6X2U - chains B and C of the 4 polymer chains in the assembly; structure by X-ray diffraction, 2.20 A resolution.

Chain B:
Name: Ran-specific GTPase-activating protein 1
Organism: Saccharomyces cerevisiae
UniProt: P41920 (YRB1_YEAST); residues 62-201 here = UniProt positions 62-201
Amino-acid sequence (140 residues; numbered 62 to 201; the number before each row is that of its first residue):
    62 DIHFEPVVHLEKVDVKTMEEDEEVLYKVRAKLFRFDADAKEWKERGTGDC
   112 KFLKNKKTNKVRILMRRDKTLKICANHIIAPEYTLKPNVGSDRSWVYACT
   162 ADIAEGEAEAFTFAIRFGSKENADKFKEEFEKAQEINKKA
Unresolved in the structure: 62-82, 201

Chain C:
Name: Exportin-1
Organism: Saccharomyces cerevisiae
UniProt: P30822 (XPO1_YEAST); residue numbers follow UniProt; this construct covers 1-376, 414-1058
Amino-acid sequence (1024 residues; numbered -2 to 1058; 37 numbers in that range are skipped by the numbering (no residue carries them; nothing is unmodelled there); the number before each row is that of its first residue; numbers below 1 keep their minus sign (Gly-2 is residue -2)):
    -2 GGSMEGILDFSNDLDIALLDQVVSTFYQGSGVQQKQAQEILTKFQDNPDA
    48 WQKADQILQFSTNPQSKFIALSILDKLITRKWKLLPNDHRIGIRNFVVGM
    98 IISMCQDDEVFKTQKNLINKSDLTLVQILKQEWPQNWPEFIPELIGSSSS
   148 SVNVCENNMIVLKLLSEEVFDFSAEQMTQAKALHLKNSMSKEFEQIFKLC
   198 FQVLEQGSSSSLIVATLESLLRYLHWIPYRYIYETNILELLSTKFMTSPD
   248 TRAITLKCLTEVSNLKIPQDNDLIKRQTVLFFQNTLQQIATSVMPVTADL
   298 KATYANANGNDQSFLQDLAMFLTTYLARNRALLESDESLRELLLNAHQYL
   348 IQLSKIEERELFKTTLDYWHNLVADLFYE
   414 PLKKHIYEEICSQLRLVIIENMVRPEEVLVVENDEGEIVREFVKESDTIQ
   464 LYKSEREVLVYLTHLNVIDTEEIMISKLARQIDGSEWSWHNINTLSWAIG
   514 SISGTMSEDTEKRFVVTVIKDLLGLCEQKRGKDNKAVVASDIMYVVGQYP
   564 RFLKAHWNFLRTVILKLFEFMHETHEGVQDMACDTFIKIVQKCKYHFVIQ
   614 QPRESEPFIQTIIRDIQKTTADLQPQQVHTFYKACGIIISEERSVAERNR
   664 LLSDLMQLPNMAWDTIVEQSTANPTLLLDSETVKIIANIIKTNVAVCTSM
   714 GADFYPQLGHIYYNMLQLYRAVSSMISAQVAAEGLIATKTPKVRGLRTIK
   764 KEILKLVETYISKARNLDDVVKVLVEPLLNAVLEDYMNNVPDARDAEVLN
   814 CMTTVVEKVGHMIPQGVILILQSVFECTLDMINKDFTEYPEHRVEFYKLL
   864 KVINEKSFAAFLELPPAAFKLFVDAICWAFKHNNRDVEVNGLQIALDLVK
   914 NIERMGNVPFANEFHKNYFFIFVSETFFVLTDSDHKSGFSKQALLLMKLI
   964 SLVYDNKISVPLYQEAEVPQGTSNQVYLSQYLANMLSNAFPHLTSEQIAS
  1014 FLSALTKQCKDLVVFKGTLRDFLVQIKEVGGDPTDYLFAEDKENA
Unresolved in the structure: -2 to 1, 439-460, 1053-1058
Differences from the reference sequence: expression tag (-2 to 0); conflict Gly537 (Asp in P30822), Cys539 (Thr in P30822), Glu540 (Val in P30822), Gln541 (Lys in P30822), Cys1022 (Tyr in P30822)

Interface between chain B and chain C:
Residue-residue contacts (8):
  Val150(B) - Ile749(C)  hydrophobic
  Val150(B) - Thr753(C)
  Val150(B) - Pro754(C)
  Gly151(B) - Lys752(C)
  Gly151(B) - Pro754(C)
  Gly151(B) - Arg757(C)  hydrogen bond (backbone-side chain)
  Ser152(B) - Pro754(C)
  Asp153(B) - Pro754(C)

Overview:
4 residues of chain B and 5 residues of chain C are in contact, with 1 hydrogen bond. The hydrogen-bonded pair
is Gly151(B)-Arg757(C).
Here chain B is Ran-specific GTPase-activating protein 1 and chain C is Exportin-1, both from Saccharomyces
cerevisiae. Entry 6X2U (Crystal Structure of PKINES peptide bound to CRM1) was determined by X-ray
diffraction, deposited together with 6X2M, 6X2O, 6X2P, 6X2R, 6X2S, 6X2V and 3 further entries.
